6ZQW - chains D and F of the 9 polymer chains in the assembly; structure by electron microscopy, 7.80 A resolution (low resolution: residue-level contacts below are approximate; hydrogen-bond / salt-bridge calls are withheld).

[Chain D]
Molecule: Genome polyprotein
Source organism: Spondweni virus
UniProtKB: C8XPB6 (C8XPB6_9FLAV); residues 1-505 here correspond to UniProt positions 290-794 (UniProt number = residue number + 289)
Chain sequence (505 residues; each row starts with the number of its first residue):
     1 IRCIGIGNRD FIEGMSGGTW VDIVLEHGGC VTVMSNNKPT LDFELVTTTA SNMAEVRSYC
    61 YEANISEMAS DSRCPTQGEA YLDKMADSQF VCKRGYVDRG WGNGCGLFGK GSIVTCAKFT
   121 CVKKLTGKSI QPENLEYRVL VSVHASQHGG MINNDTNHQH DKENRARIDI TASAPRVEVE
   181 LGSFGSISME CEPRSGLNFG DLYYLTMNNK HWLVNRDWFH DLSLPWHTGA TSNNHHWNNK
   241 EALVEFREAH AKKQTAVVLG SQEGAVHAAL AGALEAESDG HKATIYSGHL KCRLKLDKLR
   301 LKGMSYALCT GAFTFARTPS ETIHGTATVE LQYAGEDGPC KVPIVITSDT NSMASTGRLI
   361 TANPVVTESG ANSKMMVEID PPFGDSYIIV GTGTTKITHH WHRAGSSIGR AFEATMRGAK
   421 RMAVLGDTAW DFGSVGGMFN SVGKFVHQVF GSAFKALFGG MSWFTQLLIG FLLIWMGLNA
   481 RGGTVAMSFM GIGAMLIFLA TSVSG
Unresolved in the structure: 505
Differences from the reference sequence: conflict Asn37 (Asp326 in C8XPB6), Ile187 (Phe476 in C8XPB6)
Disulfide bonds: Cys3-Cys30, Cys60-Cys121, Cys74-Cys105, Cys92-Cys116, Cys191-Cys292, Cys309-Cys340

[Chain F]
Molecule: prM
Source organism: Spondweni virus
UniProtKB: C8XPB6 (C8XPB6_9FLAV); residues 1-169 here correspond to UniProt positions 121-289 (UniProt number = residue number + 120)
Chain sequence (169 residues; each row starts with the number of its first residue):
     1 VEVTKKGDTY YMFADKKDAG KVVTFETESG PNRCSIQAMD IGHMCPATMS YECPVLEPQY
    61 EPEDVDCWCN STAAWIVYGT CTHKTTGETR RSRRSITLPS HASQKLETRS STWLESREYS
   121 KYLIKVENWI LRNPGYALVA AVIGWTLGSS RSQKIIFVTL LMLVAPAYS
Unresolved in the structure: 1-119

[Interface between chain D and chain F]
Pairs across the interface - 11 pairs, chain D then chain F:
  Phe383(D) with Ile124(F); Asn128(F)
  Gly384(D) with Ile124(F)
  Gly405(D) with Ile124(F)
  Ser407(D) with Glu127(F)
  Ile408(D) with Glu127(F)
  Ala456(D) with Leu131(F)
  Leu457(D) with Leu131(F)
  Gly459(D) with Leu131(F); Pro134(F)
  Gly460(D) with Leu131(F)
Other interface residues (no listed pair), chain D (12 interface residues in all): Ala354, Pro382, Ser406
Other interface residues (no listed pair), chain F (6 interface residues in all): Arg132

[Overview]
Chain D and chain F form an interface of 12 and 6 residues respectively.
Chain D is Genome polyprotein and chain F is prM, both from Spondweni virus; the structure, Cryo-EM structure
of immature Spondweni virus, was determined by electron microscopy (same publication as 6ZQI, 6ZQJ, 6ZQU and
6ZQV).
